PDB entry 5ZOG | X-ray diffraction, 2.30 A resolution | chains A and C of the 4 polymer chains in the assembly

[Chain A]
Molecule: Flap endonuclease 1
Organism: Homo sapiens
Notes: EC 3.1.-.-; fragment: nuclease core (1-333)
UniProt: P39748 (FEN1_HUMAN); residue numbers follow UniProt; this construct covers 1-333
Amino-acid sequence (344 residues; row label = number of the first residue in the row):
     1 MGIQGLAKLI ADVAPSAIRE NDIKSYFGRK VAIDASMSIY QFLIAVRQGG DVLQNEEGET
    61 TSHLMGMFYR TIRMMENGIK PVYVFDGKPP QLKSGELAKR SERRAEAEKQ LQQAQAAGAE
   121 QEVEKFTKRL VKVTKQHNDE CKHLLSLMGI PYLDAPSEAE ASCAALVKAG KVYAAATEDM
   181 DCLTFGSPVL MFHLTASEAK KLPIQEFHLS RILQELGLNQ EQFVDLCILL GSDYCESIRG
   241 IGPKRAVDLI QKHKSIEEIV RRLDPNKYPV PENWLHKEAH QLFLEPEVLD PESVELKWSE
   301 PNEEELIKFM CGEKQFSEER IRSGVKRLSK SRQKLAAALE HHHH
Unresolved in the structure: 1, 101-127
Sequence notes: engineered mutation Phe-192 (Arg in P39748); expression tag (334-344)
Swiss-Prot annotation at these positions:
  - binding site (Mg(2+)): Asp-34, Asp-86, Glu-158, Glu-160, Asp-179, Asp-181, Asp-233
  - binding site (DNA): Arg-47, Arg-70, Glu-158, Gly-231, Asp-233
  - modified residue: Arg-19 (Symmetric dimethylarginine), Lys-80 (N6-acetyllysine), Arg-100 (Symmetric dimethylarginine), Arg-104 (Symmetric dimethylarginine), Ser-187 (Phosphoserine), Ser-197 (Phosphoserine), Ser-255 (Phosphoserine), Ser-293 (Phosphoserine)
  - mutagenesis: Arg-29 (R29A: No significant effect on exonuclease activity or flap endonuclease activity), Asp-34 (D34A: Loss of flap endonuclease activity but substrate binding activity is retained), Arg-47 (R47A: Significantly reduced exonuclease activity and reduced substrate binding. The positions of the cleavage sites are also shifted), Arg-70 (R70A: Loss of exonuclease activity and reduced endonuclease activity. Reduced substrate binding), Arg-73 (R73A: No significant effect on exonuclease activity or flap endonuclease activity), Lys-80 (K80A: No significant effect on exonuclease activity or flap endonuclease activity), Asp-86 (D86A: Loss of flap endonuclease activity but substrate binding activity is retained), Arg-103 (R103A: No effect on flap endonuclease activity or substrate binding), Glu-158 (E158A: Loss of flap endonuclease activity and substrate binding), Asp-179 (D179A: No effect on flap endonuclease activity or substrate binding), Asp-181 (D181A: Loss of flap endonuclease activity but substrate binding activity is retained), Ser-187 (S187A: Fails to translocate from nucleoli to the nuclear plasma; S187D: Diminishes nucleolar localization), 2 further mutagenesis entries in UniProt
Reported in the primary citation:
  - conformationally variable residues (loop rearrangement, side-chain flip): His-193, Leu-194 to Lys-200
  - mutagenesis - R192F (5-fold), K200A (125- and 8-fold): decreased catalytic activity on FEN
  - mutagenesis - R192F: abolished catalytic activity on GEN
  - mutagenesis - R192F: increased binding to PCNA
  - mutagenesis - R192F: decreased binding to CDK2
  - mutagenesis - R192F: decreased binding to Cyclin E
  - mutagenesis - R47K (4-fold): decreased binding to double-flap DNA
  - mutagenesis - R47K, K200A (8-fold): decreased catalytic activity on GEN
  - mutagenesis - K201A: unchanged catalytic activity on FEN
  - mutagenesis - K201A: unchanged catalytic activity on GEN
  - mutagenesis - K200A, K201A: decreased binding to Rad1
  - mutagenesis - K200A, K201A: decreased binding to PCNA
  - mutagenesis - K200A: decreased binding to WDR4
  - mutagenesis - K201A: increased binding to WDR4
  - post-translational modification sites: Ser-187 (citing earlier work)
  - mutagenesis - K200A, K201A: decreased binding to CDK2 and Cyclin E

[Chain C]
Molecule: 19-nt DNA strand
Sequence (19 nucleotides; each row starts with the number of its first residue; numbering starts at 0):
     0 TCCTCTGCCT CAAGACGGG

[Interface between chain A and chain C]
Pairs across the interface - 22 pairs, chain A then chain C:
  Gln-41(A) / DG13(C)  phosphate contact
  Phe-42(A) / DG13(C)  sugar contact
  Ile-44(A) / DA12(C)  base contact
  Ala-45(A) / DG13(C)  base contact
  Val-46(A) / DG13(C)  base contact
  Arg-47(A) / DG13(C)  base contact
  Met-65(A) / DG13(C)  base contact
  Arg-70(A) / DG13(C)  salt bridge to the phosphate
  Arg-70(A) / DA14(C)  salt bridge to the phosphate
  Arg-73(A) / DC15(C)  salt bridge to the phosphate
  Thr-195(A) / DA14(C)  phosphate contact
  Arg-239(A) / DT5(C)  hydrogen bond to the phosphate
  Arg-239(A) / DG6(C)  salt bridge to the phosphate
  Gly-240(A) / DC4(C)  sugar contact
  Gly-240(A) / DT5(C)  hydrogen bond to the phosphate
  Gly-242(A) / DC4(C)  hydrogen bond to the phosphate
  Pro-243(A) / DC4(C)  phosphate contact
  Lys-244(A) / DT3(C)  phosphate contact
  Lys-244(A) / DC4(C)  hydrogen bond to the phosphate
  Arg-245(A) / DT3(C)  phosphate contact
  Arg-245(A) / DC4(C)  hydrogen bond to the phosphate
  Arg-327(A) / DC15(C)  salt bridge to the phosphate
Other interface residues (no listed pair), chain A (21 interface residues in all): Tyr-69, Ile-238, Ile-241, Ala-246

[Summary]
21 residues of chain A and 8 residues of chain C are in contact, with 5 hydrogen bonds and 5 salt bridges.
Among the polar pairs are Arg-239(A)/DT5(C), Gly-240(A)/DT5(C) and Gly-242(A)/DC4(C). From the paper: R192F
and K200A of chain A reduce catalytic activity on FEN; a modification site at Ser-187(A); 4 substitutions were
tested in all.
Chain A is Flap endonuclease 1 (Homo sapiens) and chain C is a 19-nt DNA strand; the structure, Crystal
Structure of R192F hFen1 in complex with DNA, was determined by X-ray diffraction, deposited together with
5ZOD, 5ZOE and 5ZOF.
